PDB entry 4V8W | electron microscopy, 17.50 A resolution (very low resolution: no residue pairs are listed; an interface is given only as per-side residue counts) | chains D and E of the 6 polymer chains in the assembly

== Chain D (and E) ==
Protein: Type-I fatty acid synthase
Source organism: Mycobacterium tuberculosis
Notes: chain E of this document is another copy of the same molecule, construct and numbering; everything in this record applies to it too
Sequence (3089 residues; numbered 1 to 3089; the number before each row is that of its first residue):
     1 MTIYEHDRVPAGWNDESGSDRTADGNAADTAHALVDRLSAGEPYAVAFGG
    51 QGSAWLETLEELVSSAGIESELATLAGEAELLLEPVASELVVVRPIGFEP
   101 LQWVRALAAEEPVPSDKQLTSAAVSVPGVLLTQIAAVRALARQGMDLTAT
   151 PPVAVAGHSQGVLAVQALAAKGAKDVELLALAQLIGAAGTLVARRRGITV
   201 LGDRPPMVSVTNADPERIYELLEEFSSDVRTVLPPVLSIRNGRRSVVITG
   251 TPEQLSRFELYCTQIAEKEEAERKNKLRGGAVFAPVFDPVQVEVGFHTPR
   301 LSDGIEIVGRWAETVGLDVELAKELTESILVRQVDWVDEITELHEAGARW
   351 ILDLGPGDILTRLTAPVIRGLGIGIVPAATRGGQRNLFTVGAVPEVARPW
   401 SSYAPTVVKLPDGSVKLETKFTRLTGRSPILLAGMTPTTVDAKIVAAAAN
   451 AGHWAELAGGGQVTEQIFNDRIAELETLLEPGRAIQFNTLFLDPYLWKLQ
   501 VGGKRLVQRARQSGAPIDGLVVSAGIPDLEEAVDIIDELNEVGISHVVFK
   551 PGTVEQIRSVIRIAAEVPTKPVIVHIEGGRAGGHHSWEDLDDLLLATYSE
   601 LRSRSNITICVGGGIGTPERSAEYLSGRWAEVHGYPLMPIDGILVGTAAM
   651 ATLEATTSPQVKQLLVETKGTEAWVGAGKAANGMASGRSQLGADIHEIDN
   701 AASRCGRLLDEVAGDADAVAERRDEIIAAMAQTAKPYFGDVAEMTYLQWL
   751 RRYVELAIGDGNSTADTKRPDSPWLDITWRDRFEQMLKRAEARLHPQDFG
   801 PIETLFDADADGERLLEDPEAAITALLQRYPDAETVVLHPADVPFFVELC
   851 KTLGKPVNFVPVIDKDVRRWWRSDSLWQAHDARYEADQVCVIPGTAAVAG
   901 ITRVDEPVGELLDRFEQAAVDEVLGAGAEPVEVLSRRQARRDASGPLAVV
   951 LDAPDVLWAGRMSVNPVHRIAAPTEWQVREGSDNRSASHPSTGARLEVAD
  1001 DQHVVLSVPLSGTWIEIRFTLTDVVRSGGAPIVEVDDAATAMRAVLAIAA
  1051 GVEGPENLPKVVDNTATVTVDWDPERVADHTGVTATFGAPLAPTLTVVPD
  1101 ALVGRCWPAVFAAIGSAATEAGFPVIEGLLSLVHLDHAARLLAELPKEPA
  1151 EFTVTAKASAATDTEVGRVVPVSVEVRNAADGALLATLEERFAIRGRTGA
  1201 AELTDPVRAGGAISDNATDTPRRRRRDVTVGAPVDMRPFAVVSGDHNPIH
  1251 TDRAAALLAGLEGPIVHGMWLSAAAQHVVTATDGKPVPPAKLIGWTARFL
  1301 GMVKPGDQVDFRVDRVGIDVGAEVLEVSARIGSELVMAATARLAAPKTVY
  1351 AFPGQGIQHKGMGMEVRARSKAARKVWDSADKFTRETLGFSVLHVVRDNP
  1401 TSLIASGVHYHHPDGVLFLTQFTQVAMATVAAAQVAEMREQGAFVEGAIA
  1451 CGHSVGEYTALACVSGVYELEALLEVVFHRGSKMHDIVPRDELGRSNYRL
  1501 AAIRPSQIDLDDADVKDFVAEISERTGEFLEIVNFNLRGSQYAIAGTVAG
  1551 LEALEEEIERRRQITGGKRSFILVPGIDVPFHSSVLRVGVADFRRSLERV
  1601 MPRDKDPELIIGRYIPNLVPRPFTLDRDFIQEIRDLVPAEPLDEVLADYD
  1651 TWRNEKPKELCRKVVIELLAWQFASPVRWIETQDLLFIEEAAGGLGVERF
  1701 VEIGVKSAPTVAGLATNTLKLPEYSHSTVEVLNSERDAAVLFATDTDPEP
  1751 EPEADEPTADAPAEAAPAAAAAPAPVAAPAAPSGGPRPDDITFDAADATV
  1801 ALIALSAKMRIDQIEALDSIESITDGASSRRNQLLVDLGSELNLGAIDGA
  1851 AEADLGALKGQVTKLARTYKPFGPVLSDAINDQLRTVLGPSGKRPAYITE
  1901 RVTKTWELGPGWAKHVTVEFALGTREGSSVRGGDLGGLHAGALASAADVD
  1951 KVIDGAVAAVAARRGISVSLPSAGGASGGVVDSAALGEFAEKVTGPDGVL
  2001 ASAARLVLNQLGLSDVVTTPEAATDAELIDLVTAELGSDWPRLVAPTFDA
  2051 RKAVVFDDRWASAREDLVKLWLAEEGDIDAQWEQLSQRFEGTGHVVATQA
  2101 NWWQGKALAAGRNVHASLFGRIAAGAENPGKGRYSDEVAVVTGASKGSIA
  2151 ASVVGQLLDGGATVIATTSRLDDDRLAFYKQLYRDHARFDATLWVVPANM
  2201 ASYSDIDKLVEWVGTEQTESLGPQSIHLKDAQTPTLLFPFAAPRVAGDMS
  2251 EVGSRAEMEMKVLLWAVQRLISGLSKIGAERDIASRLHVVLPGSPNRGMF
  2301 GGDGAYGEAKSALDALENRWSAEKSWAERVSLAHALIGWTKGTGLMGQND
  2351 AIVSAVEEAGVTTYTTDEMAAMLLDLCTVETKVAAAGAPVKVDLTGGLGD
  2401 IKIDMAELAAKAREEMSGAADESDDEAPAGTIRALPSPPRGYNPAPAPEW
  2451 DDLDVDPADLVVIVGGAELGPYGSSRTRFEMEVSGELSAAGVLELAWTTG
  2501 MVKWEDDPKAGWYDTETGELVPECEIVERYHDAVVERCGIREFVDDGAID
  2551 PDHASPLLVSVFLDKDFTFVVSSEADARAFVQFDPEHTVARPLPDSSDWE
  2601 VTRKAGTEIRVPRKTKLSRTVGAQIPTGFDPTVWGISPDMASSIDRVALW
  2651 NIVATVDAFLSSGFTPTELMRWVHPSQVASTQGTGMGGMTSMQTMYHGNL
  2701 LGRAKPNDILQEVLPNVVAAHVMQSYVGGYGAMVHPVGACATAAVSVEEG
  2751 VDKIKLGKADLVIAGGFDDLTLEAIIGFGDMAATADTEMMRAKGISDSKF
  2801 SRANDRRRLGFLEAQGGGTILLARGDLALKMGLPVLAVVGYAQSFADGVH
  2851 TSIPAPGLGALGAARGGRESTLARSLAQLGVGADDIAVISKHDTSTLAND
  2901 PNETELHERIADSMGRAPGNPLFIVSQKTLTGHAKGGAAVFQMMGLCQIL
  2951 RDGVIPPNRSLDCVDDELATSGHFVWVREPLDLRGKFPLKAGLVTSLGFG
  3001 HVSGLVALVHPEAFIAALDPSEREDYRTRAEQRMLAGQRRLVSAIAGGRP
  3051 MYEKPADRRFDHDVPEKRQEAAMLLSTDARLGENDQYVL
Unresolved in the structure: 1-400, 1746-1982 (chain E: 1-30, 1746-1982)
Small-molecule neighbours: FMN (flavin mononucleotide): Ala433, Gly434, Met435, Thr436, Pro437, Thr438, Asn488, Leu490, Ser523, Ala524, Lys550, Glu577, Arg580, Ala581, Gly582, Gly583, Gly613, Gly614, Ile615, Leu644, Gly646, Thr647, Met650, Ile892, Gly894, Ala897

== How chain D and chain E interact ==
At this resolution (18 A) residue pairs are not listed: 24 residues of chain D and 24 of chain E lie at the interface.

== In short ==
Chain D and chain E each contribute 24 residues to their interface. Bound to chain D: flavin mononucleotide.
Both chains are Type-I fatty acid synthase (Mycobacterium tuberculosis). Entry 4V8W (Structure and
conformational variability of the Mycobacterium tuberculosis fatty acid synthase multienzyme complex) was
determined by electron microscopy, deposited together with 4V8V.
